Entry 8Y3C (electron microscopy, 5.21 A resolution (low resolution: residue-level contacts below are approximate; hydrogen-bond / salt-bridge calls are withheld)); this record covers chains I and L of the 16 polymer chains in the assembly.

# Chain I
Molecule: 250-nt DNA strand
Sequence (250 nucleotides; row label = number of the first residue in the row):
     1 ATCGGATGTA TATATCTGAC ACGTGCCTGG AGACTAGGGA GTAATCCCCT TGGCGGTTAA
    61 AACGCGGGGG ACAGCGCGTA CGTGCGTTTA AGCGGTGCTA GAGCTGTCTA CGACCAATTG
   121 AGCTCGAGCC TGGAGACTAG GGAGTAATCC CCTTGGCGGT TAAAACGCGG GGGACAGCGC
   181 GTACGTGCGT TTAAGCGGTG CTAGAGCTGT CTACGACCAA TTGAGCGGCC TCGGCACCGG
   241 GATTCTCGAT

# Chain L
Molecule: Histone H4
Organism: Homo sapiens
Reference sequence: P62805 (H4_HUMAN); residues 0-102 here correspond to UniProt positions 1-103 (UniProt number = residue number + 1)
Sequence (106 residues; each row starts with the number of its first residue; numbers below 1 keep their minus sign (Gly-3 is residue -3)):
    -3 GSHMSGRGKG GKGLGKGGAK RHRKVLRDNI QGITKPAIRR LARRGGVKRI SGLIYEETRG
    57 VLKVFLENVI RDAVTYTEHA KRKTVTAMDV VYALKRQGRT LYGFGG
Not modelled in the structure: -3 to 24, 94-102
Sequence notes: expression tag (-3 to -1)
Curated features (UniProtKB/Swiss-Prot):
  - DNA-binding region: Lys16 to Lys20
  - modified residue: Ser1 (N-acetylserine), Arg3 (Asymmetric dimethylarginine), Lys5 (N6-(2-hydroxyisobutyryl)lysine), Lys8 (N6-(2-hydroxyisobutyryl)lysine), Lys12 (N6-(2-hydroxyisobutyryl)lysine), Lys16 (N6-(2-hydroxyisobutyryl)lysine), Lys20 (N6,N6,N6-trimethyllysine), Lys31 (N6-(2-hydroxyisobutyryl)lysine), Lys44 (N6-(2-hydroxyisobutyryl)lysine), Ser47 (Phosphoserine), Tyr51 (Phosphotyrosine), Lys59 (N6-(2-hydroxyisobutyryl)lysine), Lys77 (N6-(2-hydroxyisobutyryl)lysine), Lys79 (N6-(2-hydroxyisobutyryl)lysine), Thr80 (Phosphothreonine), Tyr88 (Phosphotyrosine), Lys91 (N6-(2-hydroxyisobutyryl)lysine)
  - cross-link (Glycyl lysine isopeptide (Lys-Gly)): Lys12 (interchain with G-Cter in SUMO2), Lys20 (interchain with G-Cter in SUMO2), Lys31 (interchain with G-Cter in SUMO2), Lys59 (interchain with G-Cter in SUMO2), Lys79 (interchain with G-Cter in SUMO2), Lys91 (interchain with G-Cter in SUMO2)

# Chain I / chain L interface
Contacting residue pairs (14; chain I residue first):
  DG181(I) - Arg45(L)
  DA183(I) - Arg35(L)
  DA183(I) - Ile46(L)
  DA183(I) - Ser47(L)
  DA183(I) - Gly48(L)
  DC184(I) - Arg35(L)
  DC184(I) - Arg39(L)
  DC184(I) - Arg45(L)
  DC184(I) - Ile46(L)
  DC184(I) - Tyr51(L)
  DG185(I) - Arg35(L)
  DG204(I) - Arg78(L)
  DG204(I) - Lys79(L)
  DG204(I) - Thr80(L)
Also at the interface, not in a pair above, chain I (6 interface residues in all): DT182
Also at the interface, not in a pair above, chain L (13 interface residues in all): Lys44, Leu49, Lys77

# Overview
6 residues of chain I face 13 of chain L across their interface. Curated annotation (UniProt) lists a
DNA-binding region on chain L.
Here chain I is a 250-nt DNA strand and chain L is Histone H4 (Homo sapiens). Entry 8Y3C (Cryo-EM structure of
the overlapping di-nucleosome (closed form)) was determined by electron microscopy together with 8Y3D, 8Y3E
and 8Y3F from the same study.
